3D9E - chains A and D of the 4 polymer chains in the assembly; structure by X-ray diffraction, 2.20 A resolution.

Chain A (and D):
Protein: Nitroalkane oxidase
Organism: Fusarium oxysporum
Notes: EC 1.7.3.1; chain D of this document is another copy of the same molecule, construct and numbering; everything in this record applies to it too
UniProtKB: Q8X1D8 (Q8X1D8_FUSOX); numbering as in UniProt (aligned over 2-439)
Chain sequence (438 residues; each row starts with the number of its first residue):
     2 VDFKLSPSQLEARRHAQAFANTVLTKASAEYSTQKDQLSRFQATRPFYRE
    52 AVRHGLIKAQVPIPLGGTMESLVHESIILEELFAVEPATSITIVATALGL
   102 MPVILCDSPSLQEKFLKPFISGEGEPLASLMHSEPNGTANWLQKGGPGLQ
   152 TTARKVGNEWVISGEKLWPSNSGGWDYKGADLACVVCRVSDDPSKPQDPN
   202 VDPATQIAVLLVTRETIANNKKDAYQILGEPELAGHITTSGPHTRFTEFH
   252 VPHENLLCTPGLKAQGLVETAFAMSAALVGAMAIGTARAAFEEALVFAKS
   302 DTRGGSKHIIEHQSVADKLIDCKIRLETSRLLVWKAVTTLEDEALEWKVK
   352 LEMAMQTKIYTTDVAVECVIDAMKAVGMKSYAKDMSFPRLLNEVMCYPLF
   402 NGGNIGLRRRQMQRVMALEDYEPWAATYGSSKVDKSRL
Disordered / not traced: 433-439
Sequence notes: engineered mutation N402 (Asp in Q8X1D8)
UniProt features mapped onto this chain:
  - binding site (FAD): L131 to S134, T139 to N141, W169 to S171, R304, H313, Q314, K375 to M379, L400, F401, G403, G404
  - mutagenesis: S276 (S276A: Decreases catalytic activity about tenfold), R409 (R409K: Reduces catalytic activity)
Small-molecule neighbours:
  - FAD (flavin-adenine dinucleotide), molecule 1: L99, L131, M132, H133, S134, G138, T139, A140, N141, W169, P170, S171, L234, T240, F273, C397, L400, F401, N402, G403, G404, I406, G407, L408, R411
  - FAD, molecule 2: R304, I310, H313, V316, K375, A376, V377, G378, M379, Y382
  - 1-nitrooctane (N8C): I92, V95, A96, A98, L99, F273, S276, L279, V280, M283, F401, N402

How chain A and chain D interact:
Residue-residue contacts - 7 pairs, chain A then chain D:
  H313(A) - Q314(D)
  Q314(A) - H313(D)
  Q314(A) - Q314(D)  hydrogen bond (backbone-side chain)
  Q314(A) - S315(D)  hydrogen bond (side chain-backbone)
  S315(A) - Q314(D)  hydrogen bond (backbone-side chain)
  S315(A) - D318(D)  hydrogen bond
  D318(A) - S315(D)  hydrogen bond

Summary:
Chain A and chain D each contribute 4 residues to their interface; the contacts include 5 hydrogen bonds.
Among the polar pairs are Q314(A)-Q314(D), Q314(A)-S315(D) and S315(A)-D318(D). Chain A binds flavin-adenine
dinucleotide and 1-nitrooctane.
Both chains are Nitroalkane oxidase (Fusarium oxysporum). Entry 3D9E (Nitroalkane oxidase: active site mutant
D402N crystallized with 1-nitrooctane) was determined by X-ray diffraction (same publication as 3D9D, 3D9F and
3D9G).
